Entry 4IA7 (X-ray diffraction, 2.70 A resolution); this record covers chains A and B.

[Chain A]
Name: Vitamin D3 receptor A
Organism: Danio rerio
Notes: fragment: Ligand binding domain
Reference sequence: Q9PTN2 (VDRA_DANRE); residue numbers follow UniProt; this construct covers 156-453
Sequence (300 residues; each row starts with the number of its first residue):
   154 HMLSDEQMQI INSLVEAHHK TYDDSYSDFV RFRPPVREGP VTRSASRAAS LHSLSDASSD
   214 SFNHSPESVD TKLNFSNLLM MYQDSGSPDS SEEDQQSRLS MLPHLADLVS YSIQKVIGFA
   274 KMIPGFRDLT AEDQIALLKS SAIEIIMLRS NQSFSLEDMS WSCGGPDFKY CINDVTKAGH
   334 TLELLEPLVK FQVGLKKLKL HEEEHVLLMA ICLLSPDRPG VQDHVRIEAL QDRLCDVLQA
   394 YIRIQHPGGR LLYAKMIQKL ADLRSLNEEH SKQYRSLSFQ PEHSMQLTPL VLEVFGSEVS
Disordered / not traced: 154, 191-250, 453
Sequence notes: expression tag (154-155)
Swiss-Prot annotation at these positions:
  - region: K274 to K292 (Interaction with coactivator LXXLL motif)
  - motif: P442 to S450 (9aaTAD)
  - binding site (calcitriol): Y175, S265, R302, S306, H333, H423
Small-molecule neighbours: gemini (BIV; 21-nor-9,10-secocholesta-5,7,10(19)-triene-1,3,25-triol, 20-(4-hydroxy-4-methylpentyl)-, (1a,3b,5z,7e)): Y175, Y179, F182, L255, L258, L261, V262, S265, I296, I299, M300, R302, S303, S306, W314, C316, Y323, V328, A331, H333, L337, L338, L341, L419, E422, H423, Q426, Y427, L430, V444

[Chain B]
Name: Nuclear receptor coactivator 2
Notes: fragment: LXXLL peptide
Reference sequence: Q15596 (NCOA2_HUMAN); residues 687-699 here correspond to UniProt positions 686-698 (UniProt number = residue number - 1)
Sequence (13 residues; row label = number of the first residue in the row):
   687 KHKILHRLLQ DSS
Disordered / not traced: 697-699

[Interface between chain A and chain B]
Pairs across the interface - 23 pairs, chain A then chain B:
  I270(A) - L691(B)  hydrophobic
  I270(A) - L695(B)  hydrophobic
  K274(A) - L694(B)  hydrogen bond (side chain-backbone)
  K274(A) - L695(B)
  K274(A) - Q696(B)
  R280(A) - Q696(B)
  A284(A) - H692(B)
  E285(A) - H692(B)  salt bridge
  Q287(A) - L695(B)
  I288(A) - L691(B)  hydrophobic
  I288(A) - H692(B)
  I288(A) - L695(B)  hydrophobic
  K292(A) - H688(B)  hydrogen bond
  K292(A) - L691(B)
  L443(A) - I690(B)  hydrophobic
  L443(A) - L694(B)  hydrophobic
  E446(A) - H688(B)
  E446(A) - K689(B)  hydrogen bond (side chain-backbone)
  E446(A) - I690(B)  hydrogen bond (side chain-backbone)
  E446(A) - L691(B)  hydrogen bond (side chain-backbone)
  V447(A) - L691(B)  hydrophobic
  E451(A) - H688(B)  hydrogen bond (backbone-side chain)
  V452(A) - H688(B)  hydrogen bond (backbone-side chain)
Interface residues without a listed pair, chain A (15 interface residues in all): Q267, F279

[Summary]
15 residues of chain A face 8 of chain B across their interface, with 7 hydrogen bonds and 1 salt bridge.
Among the polar pairs are E285(A)-H692(B), K274(A)-L694(B) and K292(A)-H688(B). Chain A binds gemini. From
UniProt: 6 calcitriol-binding residues on chain A.
Chain A is Vitamin D3 receptor A (Danio rerio) and chain B is Nuclear receptor coactivator 2; the structure,
Diastereotopic and Deuterium Effects in Gemini, was determined by X-ray diffraction, deposited together with
4IA1, 4IA2 and 4IA3.
